PDB entry 8AIH | X-ray diffraction, 1.90 A resolution | chain A

[Chain A]
Molecule: Probable nicotinate-nucleotide adenylyltransferase
Organism: Enterococcus faecium
Notes: EC 2.7.7.18
UniProtKB: A0A133MWI0 (A0A133MWI0_ENTFC); residues 1-214 here correspond to UniProt positions 3-216 (UniProt number = residue number + 2)
Chain sequence (214 residues; each row starts with the number of its first residue):
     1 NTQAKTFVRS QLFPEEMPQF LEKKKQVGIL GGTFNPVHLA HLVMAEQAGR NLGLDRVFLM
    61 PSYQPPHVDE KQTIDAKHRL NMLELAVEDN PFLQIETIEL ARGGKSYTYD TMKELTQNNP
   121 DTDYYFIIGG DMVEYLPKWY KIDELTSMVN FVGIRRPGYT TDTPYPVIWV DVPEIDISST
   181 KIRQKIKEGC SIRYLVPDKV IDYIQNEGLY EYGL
Not modelled in the structure: 1-22, 69-73, 157, 213-214
Residues lining bound ligands: dihydrogenphosphate ion (2HP): Gly32, Thr33, Phe34, Asn35, His41, Ser179

[Overview]
Ligands of chain A: dihydrogenphosphate ion.
Chain A is Probable nicotinate-nucleotide adenylyltransferase (Enterococcus faecium); the structure, Crystal
Structure of Enterococcus faecium Nicotinate Nucleotide Adenylyltransferase at 1.9 Angstroms Resolution, was
determined by X-ray diffraction (same publication as 8AII).
